PDB entry 4Z2E | X-ray diffraction, 3.46 A resolution | chains C and B of the 8 polymer chains in the assembly

Chain C:
Name: DNA gyrase subunit B
Organism: Streptococcus pneumoniae
Notes: EC 5.99.1.3
UniProtKB: Q59957 (Q59957_STREE); numbering as in UniProt (aligned over 404-648)
Amino-acid sequence (269 residues; numbered 380 to 648; the number before each row is that of its first residue):
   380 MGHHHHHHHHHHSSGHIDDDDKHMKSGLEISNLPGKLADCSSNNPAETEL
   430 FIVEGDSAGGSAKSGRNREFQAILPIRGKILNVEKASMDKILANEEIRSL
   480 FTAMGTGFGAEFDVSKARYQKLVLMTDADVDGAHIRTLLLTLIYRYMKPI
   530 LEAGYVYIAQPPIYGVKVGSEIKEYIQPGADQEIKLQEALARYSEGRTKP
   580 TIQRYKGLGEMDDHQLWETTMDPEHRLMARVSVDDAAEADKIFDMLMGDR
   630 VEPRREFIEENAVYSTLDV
Unresolved in the structure: 380-400, 542-587, 644-648
Differences from the reference sequence: initiating methionine (380); expression tag (381-403)
Residues lining bound ligands: Trovafloxacin (TR6): Gly434, Arg456, Gly457, Glu475

Chain B:
Name: DNA gyrase subunit A
Organism: Streptococcus pneumoniae
Notes: EC 5.99.1.3
UniProtKB: Q9R867 (Q9R867_STREE); residue numbers follow UniProt; this construct covers 1-493
Amino-acid sequence (499 residues; numbered 1 to 499; the number before each row is that of its first residue):
     1 MQDKNLVNVNLTKEMKASFIDYAMSVIVARALPDVRDGLKPVHRRILYGM
    51 NELGVTPDKPHKKSARITGDVMGKYHPHGDSSIYEAMVRMAQWWSYRYML
   101 VDGHGNFGSMDGDSAAAQRYTEARMSKIALEMLRDINKNTVDFVDNYDAN
   151 EREPLVLPARFPNLLVNGATGIAVGMATNIPPHNLGETIDAVKLVMDNPE
   201 VTTKDLMEVLPGPDFPTGALVMGKSGIHKAYETGKGSIVLRSRTEIETTK
   251 TGRERIVVTEFPYMVNKTKVHEHIVRLVQEKRIEGITAVRDESNREGVRF
   301 VIEVKRDASANVILNNLFKMTQMQTNFGFNMLAIQNGIPKILSLRQILDA
   351 YIEHQKEVVVRRTRFDKEKAEARAHILEGLLIALDHIDEVIRIIRASETD
   401 AEAQAELMSKFKLSERQSQAILDMRLRRLTGLERDKIQSEYDDLLALIAD
   451 LADILAKPERVSQIIKDELDEVKRKFSDKRRTELMVGQILSLEHHHHHH
Unresolved in the structure: 1, 246-255, 303-305, 487-499
Differences from the reference sequence: expression tag (494-499)

Chain C / chain B interface:
Pairs across the interface (33; chain C residue first):
  Val509(C) with Tyr22(B); Ser25(B)
  Ala512(C) with Ser18(B)
  His513(C) with Tyr22(B), hydrogen bond
  Thr516(C) with Met15(B); Ser18(B)
  Leu519(C) with Met15(B), hydrophobic
  Pro602(C) with Gln2(B); Lys4(B), hydrogen bond (backbone-backbone)
  Arg605(C) with Asp3(B), salt bridge; Asn5(B)
  Leu606(C) with Asn5(B)
  Met607(C) with Asp3(B); Asn5(B); Leu6(B); Val7(B), hydrogen bond (backbone-backbone)
  Ala608(C) with Val7(B)
  Arg609(C) with Val7(B), hydrogen bond (backbone-backbone); Asn8(B); Val9(B), hydrogen bond (backbone-backbone)
  Val610(C) with Val9(B)
  Ser611(C) with Asn8(B), hydrogen bond; Val9(B), hydrogen bond (backbone-backbone); Asn10(B); Leu11(B), hydrogen bond (backbone-backbone)
  Phe622(C) with Leu11(B), hydrophobic; Met15(B), hydrophobic
  Leu625(C) with Met15(B); Phe19(B), hydrophobic
  Arg633(C) with Phe19(B)
  Arg634(C) with Gly175(B)
  Tyr643(C) with Gly337(B); Pro339(B)
Interface residues without a listed pair, chain C (25 interface residues in all): Glu428, Asp510, Arg515, Thr520, Val630, Phe636, Asn640
Interface residues without a listed pair, chain B (22 interface residues in all): Glu14, Lys16, Ile20, Asp21

Overview:
25 residues of chain C and 22 residues of chain B are in contact; the contacts include 8 hydrogen bonds and 1
salt bridge. Polar contacts include Arg605(C)-Asp3(B), His513(C)-Tyr22(B) and Ser611(C)-Asn8(B). Chain C binds
Trovafloxacin.
Chain C is DNA gyrase subunit B and chain B is DNA gyrase subunit A, both from Streptococcus pneumoniae; the
structure, Quinolone(Trovafloxacin)-DNA cleavage complex of gyrase from S. pneumoniae, was determined by X-ray
diffraction.
